Entry 5E7F (X-ray diffraction, 2.70 A resolution); this record covers chains C and I of the 6 polymer chains in the assembly.

# Chain C
Name: nanobody L06
Organism: Camelus dromedarius
Notes: antibody fragment or engineered binder
Amino-acid sequence (131 residues; numbered 3 to 133; the number before each row is that of its first residue):
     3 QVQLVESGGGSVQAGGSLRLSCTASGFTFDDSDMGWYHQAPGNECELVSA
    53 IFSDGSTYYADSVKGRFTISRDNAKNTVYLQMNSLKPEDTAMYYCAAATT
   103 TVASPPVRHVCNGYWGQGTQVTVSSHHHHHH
Disordered / not traced: 132-133
Disulfides: Cys24-Cys97, Cys47-Cys113

# Chain I
Name: Major structural protein 1
Organism: Lactococcus phage Tuc2009
Notes: fragment: head domain
Reference sequence: Q38610 (Q38610_BPTU2); residue numbers follow UniProt; this construct covers 1-173
Amino-acid sequence (174 residues; row label = number of the first residue in the row):
     1 MAELTKITRGMQNGAETINDNLNKLNTITVQKTGDETIAGKKTFSGDVSV
    51 DGDFTMKKFADSYVAFFANKGSGNTVTFTAPWDCTAEVELFYHGWGYSGG
   101 EWEIGITTPSGLTQIYEATGYTNGHDNQAISMPTKAIYSGLKKGLQYTFD
   151 IRDANGRGGGPKHPMMIVKLYRNA
Disordered / not traced: 1-46
Sequence notes: expression tag (174)

# Interface between chain C and chain I
Residue-residue contacts (39):
  Asp33(C) - Lys70(I)
  Ser34(C) - Lys70(I)
  Asp35(C) - Phe54(I)
  Asp35(C) - Lys58(I)  salt bridge
  Met36(C) - Phe54(I)
  Gly37(C) - Phe54(I)
  Tyr39(C) - Val50(I)
  Tyr39(C) - Asp53(I)  hydrogen bond
  Tyr39(C) - Phe54(I)
  Leu49(C) - Asp53(I)
  Leu49(C) - Phe54(I)  hydrophobic
  Leu49(C) - Lys57(I)
  Phe54(C) - Phe54(I)
  Phe54(C) - Lys58(I)
  Ser55(C) - Lys58(I)  hydrogen bond
  Asp56(C) - Lys58(I)
  Tyr60(C) - Lys57(I)
  Ala98(C) - Val50(I)  hydrophobic
  Ala99(C) - Val50(I)
  Ala100(C) - Phe54(I)  hydrophobic
  Thr101(C) - Lys70(I)  hydrogen bond
  Thr102(C) - Ala68(I)
  Thr102(C) - Asn69(I)
  Thr102(C) - Lys70(I)  hydrogen bond (side chain-backbone)
  Thr102(C) - Gly71(I)
  Thr103(C) - Lys70(I)
  Thr103(C) - Gly71(I)
  Ser106(C) - Ser49(I)
  Ser106(C) - Val50(I)
  Ser106(C) - Asp51(I)  hydrogen bond (side chain-backbone)
  Pro107(C) - Ser49(I)
  Pro107(C) - Val50(I)  hydrogen bond (backbone-backbone)
  Pro108(C) - Val48(I)
  Pro108(C) - Ser49(I)
  Val109(C) - Val48(I)  hydrogen bond (backbone-backbone)
  Val109(C) - Ser49(I)
  Val109(C) - Asp53(I)
  Arg110(C) - Asp47(I)  salt bridge
  Val112(C) - Val50(I)  hydrophobic
Interface residues without a listed pair, chain C (26 interface residues in all): Thr30, Ala52, Trp117
The authors on this interface:
  - epitope / paratope residues, chain I: Ala68(I)

# Summary
26 residues of chain C face 13 of chain I across their interface; the contacts include 7 hydrogen bonds and 2
salt bridges. Polar contacts include Asp35(C)-Lys58(I), Arg110(C)-Asp47(I) and Tyr39(C)-Asp53(I). From the
paper: the epitope/paratope residue Ala68(I).
Here chain C is nanobody L06 (Camelus dromedarius) and chain I is Major structural protein 1 (Lactococcus
phage Tuc2009). Entry 5E7F (Complex between lactococcal phage Tuc2009 RBP head domain and a nanobody (L06))
was determined by X-ray diffraction (same publication as 5E7B and 5E7T).
